PDB entry 5C51 | X-ray diffraction, 3.43 A resolution | chains A and P of the 5 polymer chains in the assembly

Chain A:
Protein: DNA polymerase subunit gamma-1
Source organism: Homo sapiens
Notes: EC 2.7.7.7
UniProt: P54098 (DPOG1_HUMAN); aligned to UniProt positions 25-1229 over residues 35-1239 (the alignment contains insertions or deletions, so no single offset holds)
Amino-acid sequence (1205 residues; numbered 35 to 1239; the number before each row is that of its first residue):
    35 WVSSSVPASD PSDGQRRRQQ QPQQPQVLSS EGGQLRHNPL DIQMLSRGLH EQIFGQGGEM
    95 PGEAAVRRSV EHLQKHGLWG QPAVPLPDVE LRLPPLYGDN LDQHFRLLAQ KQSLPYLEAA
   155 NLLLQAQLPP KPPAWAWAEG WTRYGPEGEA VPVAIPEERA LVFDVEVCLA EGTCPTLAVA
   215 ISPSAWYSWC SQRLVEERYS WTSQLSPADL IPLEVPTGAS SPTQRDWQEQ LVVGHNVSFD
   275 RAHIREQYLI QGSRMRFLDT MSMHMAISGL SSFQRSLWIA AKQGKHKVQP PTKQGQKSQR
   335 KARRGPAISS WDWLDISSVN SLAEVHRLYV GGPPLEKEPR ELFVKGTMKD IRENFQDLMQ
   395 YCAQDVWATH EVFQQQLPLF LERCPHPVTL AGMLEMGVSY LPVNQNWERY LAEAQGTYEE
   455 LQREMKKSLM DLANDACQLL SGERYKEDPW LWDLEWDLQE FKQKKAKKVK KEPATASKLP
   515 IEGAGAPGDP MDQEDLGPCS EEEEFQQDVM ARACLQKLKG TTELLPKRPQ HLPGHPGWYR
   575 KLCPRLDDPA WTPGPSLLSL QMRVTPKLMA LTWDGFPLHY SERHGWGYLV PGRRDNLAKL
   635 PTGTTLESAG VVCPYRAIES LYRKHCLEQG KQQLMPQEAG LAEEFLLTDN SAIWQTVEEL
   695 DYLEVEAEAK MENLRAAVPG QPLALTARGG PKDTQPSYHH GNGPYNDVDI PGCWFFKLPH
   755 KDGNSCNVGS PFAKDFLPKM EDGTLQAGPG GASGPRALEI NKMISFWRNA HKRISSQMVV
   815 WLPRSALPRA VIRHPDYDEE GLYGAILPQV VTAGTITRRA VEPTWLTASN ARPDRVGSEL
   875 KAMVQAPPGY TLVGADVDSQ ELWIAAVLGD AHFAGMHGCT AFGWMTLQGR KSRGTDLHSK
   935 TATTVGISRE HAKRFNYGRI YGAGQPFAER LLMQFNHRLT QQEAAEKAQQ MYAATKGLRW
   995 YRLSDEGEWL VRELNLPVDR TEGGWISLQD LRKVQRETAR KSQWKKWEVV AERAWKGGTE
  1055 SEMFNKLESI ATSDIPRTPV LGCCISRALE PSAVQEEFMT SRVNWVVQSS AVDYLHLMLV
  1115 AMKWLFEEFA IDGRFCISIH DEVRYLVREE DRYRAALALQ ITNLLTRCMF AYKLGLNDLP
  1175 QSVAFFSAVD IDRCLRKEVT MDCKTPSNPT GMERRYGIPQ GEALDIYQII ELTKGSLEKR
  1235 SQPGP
Disordered / not traced: 35-77, 250-261, 317-340, 511-529, 624-629, 663-737, 993-1024, 1229-1239
Construct notes: conflict Arg-948 (Ile in P54098)
Bound ions: Mg2+: Asp-890, Asp-1135 (together with 1RY)
Ligand contacts: 1RY ([[(2R,5S)-5-(4-azanyl-5-fluoranyl-2-oxidanylidene-pyrimidin-1-yl)-1,3-oxathiolan-2-yl]methoxy-oxidanyl-phosphoryl] phosphono hydrogen phosphate): Arg-853, Asp-890, Val-891, Asp-892, Ser-893, Gln-894, Glu-895, His-932, Arg-943, Lys-947, Arg-948, Tyr-951, Tyr-955, Asp-1135
Swiss-Prot annotation at these positions:
  - binding site (a 2'-deoxyribonucleoside 5'-triphosphate): Val-901, Arg-953, Asp-1145
  - binding site (Mg(2+)): Val-901, Asp-1145

Chain P:
Molecule: 22-nt DNA strand
Sequence (22 nucleotides; each row starts with the number of its first residue):
     3 AAAACGAGGG CCAGTGCCGT AC
Modified residues: DOC (2',3'-dideoxycytidine-5'-monophosphate) at position 24

How chain A and chain P interact:
Pairs across the interface - 24 pairs, chain A then chain P:
  Lys-379(A) / DC14(P)  salt bridge to the phosphate
  Gln-564(A) / DG11(P)  phosphate contact
  Arg-579(A) / DG11(P)  sugar contact
  Arg-579(A) / DG12(P)  salt bridge to the phosphate
  Glu-616(A) / DC19(P)  phosphate contact
  Val-762(A) / DC19(P)  phosphate contact
  Ser-764(A) / DC20(P)  phosphate contact
  Pro-765(A) / DC19(P)  phosphate contact
  Lys-768(A) / DG21(P)  phosphate contact
  Asp-769(A) / DG21(P)  phosphate contact
  Ser-799(A) / DG21(P)  sugar contact
  Asn-803(A) / DG21(P)  hydrogen bond to the sugar
  Arg-853(A) / DOC_24(P)  hydrogen bond to the base
  Leu-860(A) / DA23(P)  sugar contact
  Thr-861(A) / DT22(P)  base contact
  Ala-862(A) / DA23(P)  sugar contact
  Asn-864(A) / DA23(P)  hydrogen bond to the phosphate
  Asn-864(A) / DOC_24(P)  phosphate contact
  Arg-866(A) / DT22(P)  salt bridge to the phosphate
  Arg-866(A) / DA23(P)  salt bridge to the phosphate
  Arg-869(A) / DG21(P)  hydrogen bond to the phosphate
  Arg-869(A) / DT22(P)  salt bridge to the phosphate
  Arg-948(A) / DOC_24(P)  base contact
  His-1134(A) / DOC_24(P)  sugar contact
Interface residues without a listed pair, chain A (28 interface residues in all): His-565, Asp-581, Leu-623, Gly-763, Phe-800, Ser-863, Ile-1133, Asp-1135

Overview:
28 residues of chain A face 9 of chain P across their interface; the contacts include 4 hydrogen bonds and 5
salt bridges. Polar pairs include Arg-853(A)/DOC_24(P), Asn-803(A)/DG21(P) and Asn-864(A)/DA23(P). Bound to
chain A: compound 1RY.
Chain A is DNA polymerase subunit gamma-1 (Homo sapiens) and chain P is a 22-nt DNA strand; the structure,
Probing the Structural and Molecular Basis of Nucleotide Selectivity by Human Mitochondrial DNA Polymerase
gamma, was determined by X-ray diffraction (same publication as 5C52 and 5C53).
